PDB entry 8YQV | electron microscopy, 2.67 A resolution | chains A and G of the 8 polymer chains in the assembly

== Chain A ==
Name: DNA-directed RNA polymerase subunit
From: African swine fever virus
Notes: EC 2.7.7.6
UniProt: A0A3S7XUW7 (A0A3S7XUW7_ASF); numbering as in UniProt (aligned over 1-1450)
Amino-acid sequence (1450 residues; each row starts with the number of its first residue):
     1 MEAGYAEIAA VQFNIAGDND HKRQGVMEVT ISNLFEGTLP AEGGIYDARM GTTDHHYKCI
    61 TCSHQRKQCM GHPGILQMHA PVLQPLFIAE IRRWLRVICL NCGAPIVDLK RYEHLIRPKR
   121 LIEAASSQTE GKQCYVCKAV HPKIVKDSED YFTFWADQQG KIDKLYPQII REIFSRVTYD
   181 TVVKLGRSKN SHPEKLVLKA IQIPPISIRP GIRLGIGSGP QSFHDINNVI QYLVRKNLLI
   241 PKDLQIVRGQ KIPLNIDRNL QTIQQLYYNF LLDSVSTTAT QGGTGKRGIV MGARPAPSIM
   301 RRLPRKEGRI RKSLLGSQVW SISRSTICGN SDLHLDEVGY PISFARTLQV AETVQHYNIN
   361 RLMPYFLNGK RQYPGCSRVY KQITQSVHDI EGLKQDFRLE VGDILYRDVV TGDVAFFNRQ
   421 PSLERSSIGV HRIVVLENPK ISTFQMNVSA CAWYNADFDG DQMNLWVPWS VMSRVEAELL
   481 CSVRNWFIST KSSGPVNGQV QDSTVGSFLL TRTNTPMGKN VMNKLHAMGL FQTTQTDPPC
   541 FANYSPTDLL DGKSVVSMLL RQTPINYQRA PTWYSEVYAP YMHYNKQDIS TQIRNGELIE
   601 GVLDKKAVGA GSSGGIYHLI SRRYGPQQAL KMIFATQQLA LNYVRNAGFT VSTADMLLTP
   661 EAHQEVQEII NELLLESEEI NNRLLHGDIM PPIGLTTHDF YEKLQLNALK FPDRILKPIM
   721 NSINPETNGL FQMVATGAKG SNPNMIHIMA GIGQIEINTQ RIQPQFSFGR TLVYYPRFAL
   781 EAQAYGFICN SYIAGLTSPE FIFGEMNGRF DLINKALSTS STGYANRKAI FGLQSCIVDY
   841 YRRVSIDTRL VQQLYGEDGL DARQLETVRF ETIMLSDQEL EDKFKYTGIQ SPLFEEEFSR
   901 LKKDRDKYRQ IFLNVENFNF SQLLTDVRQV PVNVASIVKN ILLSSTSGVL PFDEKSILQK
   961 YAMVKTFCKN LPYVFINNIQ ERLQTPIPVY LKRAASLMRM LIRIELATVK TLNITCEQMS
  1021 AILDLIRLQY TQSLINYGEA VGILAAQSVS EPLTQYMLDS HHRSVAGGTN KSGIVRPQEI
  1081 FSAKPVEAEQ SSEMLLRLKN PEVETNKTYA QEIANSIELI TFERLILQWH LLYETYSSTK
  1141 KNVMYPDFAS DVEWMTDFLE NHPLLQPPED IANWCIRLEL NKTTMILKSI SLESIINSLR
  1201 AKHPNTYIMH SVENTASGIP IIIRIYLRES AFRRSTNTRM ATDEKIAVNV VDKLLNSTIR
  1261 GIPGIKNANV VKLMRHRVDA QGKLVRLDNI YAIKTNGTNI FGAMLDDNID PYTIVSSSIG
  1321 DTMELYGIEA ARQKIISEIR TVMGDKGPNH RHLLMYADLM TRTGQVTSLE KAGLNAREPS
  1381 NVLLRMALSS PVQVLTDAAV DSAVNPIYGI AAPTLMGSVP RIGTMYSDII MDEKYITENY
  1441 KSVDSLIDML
Unresolved in the structure: 1, 213-223, 276-296, 1057-1072, 1133-1142, 1213-1220, 1443-1450
Metal / ion sites: Zn2+: Cys-59, Cys-62, Cys-69, His-72; Mg2+: Asp-457, Asp-459, Asp-461

== Chain G ==
Name: C122R
From: African swine fever virus
UniProt: A0A0A1DYD1 (A0A0A1DYD1_ASF); residues 1-105 here = UniProt positions 1-105
Amino-acid sequence (105 residues; each row starts with the number of its first residue):
     1 MKICKACSSC MVRTYVDGNI IFRCSCGESV QGDSQNLLVS SKVYHTGEME DKYKIFIKNA
    61 PFDPTNCQIK KDCPNCHLDY LTQICIGSQK IIILVCRCGY MSNRG
Unresolved in the structure: 1-46
Metal / ion sites: Zn2+: Cys-73, Cys-76, Cys-96, Cys-98

== Interface between chain A and chain G ==
Pairs across the interface (23; chain A residue first):
  Leu-684(A) / Lys-90(G)
  Leu-684(A) / Ile-92(G)
  Thr-696(A) / Ser-88(G)  hydrogen bond
  Thr-696(A) / Gln-89(G)  hydrogen bond
  Thr-697(A) / Ser-88(G)
  Thr-697(A) / Gln-89(G)  hydrogen bond
  His-698(A) / Ser-88(G)  hydrogen bond (backbone-backbone)
  His-698(A) / Lys-90(G)
  Tyr-701(A) / Lys-90(G)
  Phe-768(A) / Phe-56(G)  hydrophobic
  Arg-770(A) / Thr-65(G)
  Pro-776(A) / Thr-65(G)
  Arg-777(A) / Phe-56(G)
  Arg-777(A) / Asp-63(G)  salt bridge
  Arg-777(A) / Thr-65(G)  hydrogen bond (backbone-backbone)
  Arg-777(A) / Asn-66(G)
  Arg-777(A) / Cys-67(G)  hydrogen bond (backbone-backbone)
  Phe-778(A) / Phe-56(G)  hydrophobic
  Phe-778(A) / Cys-67(G)
  Phe-778(A) / Gln-83(G)  hydrogen bond (backbone-side chain)
  Phe-778(A) / Ile-84(G)  hydrophobic
  Phe-778(A) / Cys-85(G)
  Leu-780(A) / Gln-83(G)
Also at the interface, not in a pair above, chain G (13 interface residues in all): Tyr-53

== Overview ==
11 residues of chain A and 13 residues of chain G are in contact, with 7 hydrogen bonds and 1 salt bridge.
Polar contacts include Arg-777(A)/Asp-63(G), Thr-696(A)/Ser-88(G) and Thr-696(A)/Gln-89(G). The Zn2+ site is
built by Cys-59(A), Cys-62(A), Cys-69(A) and His-72(A).
Chain A is DNA-directed RNA polymerase subunit and chain G is C122R, both from African swine fever virus; the
structure, African swine fever virus RNA Polymerase core, was determined by electron microscopy, deposited
together with 8YQT, 8YQU, 8YQW, 8YQX, 8YQY and 8YQZ.
